PDB entry 7X91 | electron microscopy, 4.30 A resolution (low resolution: residue-level contacts below are approximate; hydrogen-bond / salt-bridge calls are withheld) | chains H and L of the 3 polymer chains in the assembly

== Chain H ==
Name: An Fv-clasp version of the Ab496 heavy chain
Source organism: Homo sapiens
Sequence (202 residues; numbered -29 to 172; the number before each row is that of its first residue; numbers below 1 keep their minus sign (Met-29 is residue -29)):
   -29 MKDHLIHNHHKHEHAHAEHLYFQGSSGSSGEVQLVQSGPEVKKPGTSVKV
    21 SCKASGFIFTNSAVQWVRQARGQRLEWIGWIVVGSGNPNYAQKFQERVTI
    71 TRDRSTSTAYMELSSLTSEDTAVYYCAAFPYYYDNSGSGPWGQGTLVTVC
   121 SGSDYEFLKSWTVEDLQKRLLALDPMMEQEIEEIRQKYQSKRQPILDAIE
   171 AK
Not modelled in the structure: -29 to 0, 121-172

== Chain L ==
Name: An Fv-clasp version of the Ab496 light chain
Source organism: Homo sapiens
Sequence (190 residues; row label = number of the first residue in the row; numbers below 1 keep their minus sign (Met-29 is residue -29)):
   -29 MKDHLIHNHHKHEHAHAEHLYFQGSSGSSGDIQLTQSPSSLSASVGDRVT
    21 ITCQASQDIRNNLNWYQQIPGKAPKLLIYDASNLETGVPSRFSGSASGTD
    71 FTFTISSLQPEDVATYYCQQYANLPPFTFGPGTKVDIKRGSDYEFLKSWT
   121 VEDLQKRLLALDPMMEQEIEEIRQKYQCKRQPILDAIEAK
Not modelled in the structure: -29 to 0, 108-160
Cystine bridges: Cys23-Cys88

== How chain H and chain L interact ==
Contacting residue pairs (21):
  Val37(H) - Phe99(L)
  Gln43(H) - Tyr87(L)
  Arg44(H) - Pro101(L)
  Leu45(H) - Phe99(L)
  Glu46(H) - Phe99(L)
  Trp47(H) - Pro95(L)
  Trp47(H) - Phe97(L)
  Trp47(H) - Phe99(L)
  Tyr95(H) - Lys42(L)
  Tyr95(H) - Ala43(L)
  Tyr95(H) - Pro44(L)
  Asn105(H) - Asn32(L)
  Asn105(H) - Asp50(L)
  Ser106(H) - Tyr49(L)
  Ser106(H) - Asp50(L)
  Gly107(H) - Tyr49(L)
  Gly107(H) - Tyr91(L)
  Ser108(H) - Leu46(L)
  Trp111(H) - Tyr36(L)
  Trp111(H) - Pro44(L)
  Gly112(H) - Ala43(L)
Other interface residues (no listed pair), chain H (16 interface residues in all): Trp50, Phe99, Gly109

== Overview ==
Chain H and chain L form an interface of 16 and 14 residues respectively.
Chain H is An Fv-clasp version of the Ab496 heavy chain and chain L is An Fv-clasp version of the Ab496 light
chain, both from Homo sapiens; the structure, The SARS-CoV-2 receptor binding domain bound with an Fv-clasp
form of a human neutralizing antibody Ab496, was determined by electron microscopy, deposited together with
7X8W, 7X8Y, 7X8Z, 7X90 and 7X92.
